7KHI - chains C and D of the 9 polymer chains in the assembly; structure by electron microscopy, 3.62 A resolution.

[Chain C]
Name: DNA-directed RNA polymerase subunit beta
From: Escherichia coli (strain K12)
Notes: EC 2.7.7.6
Reference sequence: P0A8V2 (RPOB_ECOLI); residue numbers follow UniProt; this construct covers 1-1342
Chain sequence (1342 residues; row label = number of the first residue in the row):
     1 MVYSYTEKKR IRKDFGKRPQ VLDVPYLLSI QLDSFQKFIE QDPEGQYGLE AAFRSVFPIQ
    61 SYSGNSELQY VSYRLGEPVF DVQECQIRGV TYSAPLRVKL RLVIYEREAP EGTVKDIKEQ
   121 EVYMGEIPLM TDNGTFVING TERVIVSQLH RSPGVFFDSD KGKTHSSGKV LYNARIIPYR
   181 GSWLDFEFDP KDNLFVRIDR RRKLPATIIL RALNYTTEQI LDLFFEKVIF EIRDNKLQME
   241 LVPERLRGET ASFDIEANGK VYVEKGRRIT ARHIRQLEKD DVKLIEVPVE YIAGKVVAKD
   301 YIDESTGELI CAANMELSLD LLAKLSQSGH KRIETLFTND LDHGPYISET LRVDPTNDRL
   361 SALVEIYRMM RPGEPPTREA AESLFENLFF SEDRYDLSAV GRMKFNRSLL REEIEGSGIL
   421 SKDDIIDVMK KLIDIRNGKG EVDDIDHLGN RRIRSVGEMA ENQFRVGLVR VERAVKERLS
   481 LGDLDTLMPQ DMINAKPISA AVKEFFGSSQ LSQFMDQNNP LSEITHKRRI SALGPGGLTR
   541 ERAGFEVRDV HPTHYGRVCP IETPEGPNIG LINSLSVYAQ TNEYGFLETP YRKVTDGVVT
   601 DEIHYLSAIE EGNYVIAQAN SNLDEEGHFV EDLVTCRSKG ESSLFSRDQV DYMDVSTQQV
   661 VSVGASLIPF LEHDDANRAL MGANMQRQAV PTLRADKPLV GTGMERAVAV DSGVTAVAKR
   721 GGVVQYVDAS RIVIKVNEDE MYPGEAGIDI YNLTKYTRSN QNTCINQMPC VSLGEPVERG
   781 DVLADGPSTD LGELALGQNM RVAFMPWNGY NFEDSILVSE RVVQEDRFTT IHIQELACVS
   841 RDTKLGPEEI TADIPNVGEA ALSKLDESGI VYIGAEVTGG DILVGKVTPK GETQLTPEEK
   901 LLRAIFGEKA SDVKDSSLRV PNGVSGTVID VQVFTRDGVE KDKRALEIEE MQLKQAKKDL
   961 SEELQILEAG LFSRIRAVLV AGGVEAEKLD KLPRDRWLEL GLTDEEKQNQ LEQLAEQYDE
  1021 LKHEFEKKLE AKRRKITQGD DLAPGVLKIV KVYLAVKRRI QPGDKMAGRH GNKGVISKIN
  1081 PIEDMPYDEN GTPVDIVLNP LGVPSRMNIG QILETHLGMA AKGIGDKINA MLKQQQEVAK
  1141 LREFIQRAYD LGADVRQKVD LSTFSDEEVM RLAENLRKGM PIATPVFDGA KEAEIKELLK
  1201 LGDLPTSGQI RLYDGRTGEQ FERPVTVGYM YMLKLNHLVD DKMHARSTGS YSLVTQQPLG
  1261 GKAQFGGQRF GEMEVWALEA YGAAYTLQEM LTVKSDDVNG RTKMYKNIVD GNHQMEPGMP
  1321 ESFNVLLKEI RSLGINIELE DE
Disordered / not traced: 1
UniProt features mapped onto this chain:
  - modified residue (N6-acetyllysine): Lys1022, Lys1200
Small-molecule neighbours:
  - chapso (1N7), molecule 1: Gln46, Tyr47, Tyr179, Asp396, Ser398, Ala399, Val400, Glu412, Ile414, Glu415, Arg452, Glu458, Glu461, Arg465, Glu583, Tyr584
  - chapso (1N7), molecule 2: Gln725, Tyr726, Arg731, Lys735, Glu962, Gln965, Ile966, Ala969

[Chain D]
Name: DNA-directed RNA polymerase subunit beta'
From: Escherichia coli (strain K12)
Notes: EC 2.7.7.6
Reference sequence: P0A8T7 (RPOC_ECOLI); residue numbers follow UniProt; this construct covers 1-1407
Chain sequence (1407 residues; each row starts with the number of its first residue):
     1 MKDLLKFLKA QTKTEEFDAI KIALASPDMI RSWSFGEVKK PETINYRTFK PERDGLFCAR
    61 IFGPVKDYEC LCGKYKRLKH RGVICEKCGV EVTQTKVRRE RMGHIELASP TAHIWFLKSL
   121 PSRIGLLLDM PLRDIERVLY FESYVVIEGG MTNLERQQIL TEEQYLDALE EFGDEFDAKM
   181 GAEAIQALLK SMDLEQECEQ LREELNETNS ETKRKKLTKR IKLLEAFVQS GNKPEWMILT
   241 VLPVLPPDLR PLVPLDGGRF ATSDLNDLYR RVINRNNRLK RLLDLAAPDI IVRNEKRMLQ
   301 EAVDALLDNG RRGRAITGSN KRPLKSLADM IKGKQGRFRQ NLLGKRVDYS GRSVITVGPY
   361 LRLHQCGLPK KMALELFKPF IYGKLELRGL ATTIKAAKKM VEREEAVVWD ILDEVIREHP
   421 VLLNRAPTLH RLGIQAFEPV LIEGKAIQLH PLVCAAYNAD FDGDQMAVHV PLTLEAQLEA
   481 RALMMSTNNI LSPANGEPII VPSQDVVLGL YYMTRDCVNA KGEGMVLTGP KEAERLYRSG
   541 LASLHARVKV RITEYEKDAN GELVAKTSLK DTTVGRAILW MIVPKGLPYS IVNQALGKKA
   601 ISKMLNTCYR ILGLKPTVIF ADQIMYTGFA YAARSGASVG IDDMVIPEKK HEIISEAEAE
   661 VAEIQEQFQS GLVTAGERYN KVIDIWAAAN DRVSKAMMDN LQTETVINRD GQEEKQVSFN
   721 SIYMMADSGA RGSAAQIRQL AGMRGLMAKP DGSIIETPIT ANFREGLNVL QYFISTHGAR
   781 KGLADTALKT ANSGYLTRRL VDVAQDLVVT EDDCGTHEGI MMTPVIEGGD VKEPLRDRVL
   841 GRVTAEDVLK PGTADILVPR NTLLHEQWCD LLEENSVDAV KVRSVVSCDT DFGVCAHCYG
   901 RDLARGHIIN KGEAIGVIAA QSIGEPGTQL TMRTFHIGGA ASRAAAESSI QVKNKGSIKL
   961 SNVKSVVNSS GKLVITSRNT ELKLIDEFGR TKESYKVPYG AVLAKGDGEQ VAGGETVANW
  1021 DPHTMPVITE VSGFVRFTDM IDGQTITRQT DELTGLSSLV VLDSAERTAG GKDLRPALKI
  1081 VDAQGNDVLI PGTDMPAQYF LPGKAIVQLE DGVQISSGDT LARIPQESGG TKDITGGLPR
  1141 VADLFEARRP KEPAILAEIS GIVSFGKETK GKRRLVITPV DGSDPYEEMI PKWRQLNVFE
  1201 GERVERGDVI SDGPEAPHDI LRLRGVHAVT RYIVNEVQDV YRLQGVKIND KHIEVIVRQM
  1261 LRKATIVNAG SSDFLEGEQV EYSRVKIANR ELEANGKVGA TYSRDLLGIT KASLATESFI
  1321 SAASFQETTR VLTEAAVAGK RDELRGLKEN VIVGRLIPAG TGYAYHQDRM RRRAAGEAPA
  1381 APQVTAEDAS ASLAELLNAG LGGSDNE
Disordered / not traced: 1-13, 1377-1407
UniProt features mapped onto this chain:
  - binding site (Zn(2+)): Cys70, Cys72, Cys85, Cys88, Cys814, Cys888, Cys895, Cys898
  - binding site (Mg(2+)): Asp460, Asp462, Asp464
  - modified residue: Lys983 (N6-acetyllysine)
Metal / ion sites: Zn2+ site 1: Cys70, Cys72, Cys85, Cys88; Mg2+: Asp462, Asp464; Zn2+ site 2: Cys814, Cys888, Cys895, Cys898
Small-molecule neighbours:
  - guanosine-5',3'-tetraphosphate (G4P), molecule 1: Arg362, Leu363, His364, Arg417, Lys615, Val618, Ile619, Asp622, Gln623
  - guanosine-5',3'-tetraphosphate (G4P), molecule 2: Tyr679, Asn680, Asp684
From the paper describing this entry:
  - mutagenesis - D256A: increased binding to rrnBP1 promoter
  - mutagenesis - D256A: decreased binding to RNA polymerase-binding transcription factor DksA

[How chain C and chain D interact]
Contacting residue pairs - 282 pairs, chain C then chain D:
  Phe545(C) - Leu788(D)  hydrophobic
  Arg548(C) - Arg780(D)
  Val550(C) - His777(D)
  Val550(C) - Arg780(D)
  His551(C) - Phe773(D)
  Pro552(C) - Phe773(D)  hydrophobic
  Tyr555(C) - Val769(D)
  Tyr555(C) - Phe773(D)
  Pro560(C) - Phe773(D)  hydrophobic
  Pro560(C) - Thr776(D)
  Pro560(C) - Arg780(D)  hydrogen bond (backbone-side chain)
  Ile561(C) - Thr776(D)
  Thr563(C) - Arg780(D)  hydrogen bond
  Ile569(C) - Leu783(D)  hydrophobic
  Ile569(C) - Ala784(D)  hydrophobic
  Asn573(C) - Arg780(D)  hydrogen bond
  Gln618(C) - Val769(D)
  Gln618(C) - Leu770(D)
  Asn620(C) - Asn768(D)
  Glu641(C) - Lys749(D)
  Ser642(C) - Leu770(D)
  Val660(C) - Val769(D)  hydrophobic
  Leu671(C) - Tyr772(D)
  Glu672(C) - Leu767(D)  hydrogen bond (backbone-backbone)
  His673(C) - Phe763(D)  hydrogen bond (side chain-backbone)
  His673(C) - Arg764(D)  hydrogen bond (side chain-backbone)
  His673(C) - Glu765(D)  hydrogen bond (side chain-backbone)
  Asp674(C) - Tyr772(D)  hydrogen bond (backbone-side chain)
  Asp675(C) - Arg744(D)  salt bridge
  Asp675(C) - Phe763(D)
  Asp675(C) - Tyr772(D)
  Ala676(C) - Tyr772(D)
  Ala676(C) - Ala779(D)  hydrophobic
  Asn677(C) - Ala779(D)
  Asn677(C) - Leu783(D)
  Ala679(C) - Tyr772(D)
  Phe804(C) - Ala637(D)
  Phe804(C) - Ser638(D)
  Met805(C) - Gly636(D)
  Met805(C) - Ala637(D)
  Pro806(C) - Asp505(D)
  Pro806(C) - Ala633(D)
  Pro806(C) - Ala637(D)
  Asn808(C) - Pro359(D)
  Asn808(C) - Ala630(D)
  Asn808(C) - Ala633(D)
  Gly809(C) - Pro359(D)
  Gly809(C) - Phe629(D)
  Tyr810(C) - Val357(D)
  Tyr810(C) - Pro359(D)
  Tyr810(C) - Tyr360(D)
  Phe812(C) - Val357(D)  hydrophobic
  Phe812(C) - Ser503(D)
  Phe812(C) - Asp505(D)
  Phe812(C) - Phe629(D)  hydrophobic
  Glu813(C) - Asp460(D)
  Glu813(C) - Phe461(D)
  Glu813(C) - Gln504(D)  hydrogen bond
  Asp814(C) - Phe461(D)
  Ser815(C) - Val357(D)
  Ser815(C) - Phe461(D)
  Arg841(C) - Asp256(D)  salt bridge
  Lys844(C) - Phe49(D)
  Gln894(C) - Lys76(D)  hydrogen bond (side chain-backbone)
  Gln894(C) - Arg77(D)  hydrogen bond
  Leu895(C) - Arg77(D)
  Lys900(C) - Arg77(D)
  Gly1063(C) - Val354(D)
  Lys1065(C) - Asp462(D)  hydrogen bond (side chain-backbone)
  Lys1065(C) - Gly463(D)
  Lys1073(C) - Asp462(D)  salt bridge
  Val1075(C) - Thr356(D)
  Val1075(C) - Phe461(D)
  Val1075(C) - Gly463(D)
  Ser1077(C) - Thr356(D)
  Ser1077(C) - Val357(D)
  Pro1100(C) - Ala637(D)
  Pro1100(C) - Met725(D)
  Leu1101(C) - Gln504(D)
  Leu1101(C) - Asp505(D)
  Leu1101(C) - Leu508(D)  hydrophobic
  Leu1101(C) - Met725(D)  hydrophobic
  Leu1101(C) - Ala730(D)  hydrophobic
  Leu1101(C) - Arg731(D)
  Val1103(C) - Val639(D)  hydrophobic
  Pro1104(C) - Met725(D)  hydrophobic
  Pro1104(C) - Leu740(D)
  Ser1105(C) - Arg731(D)  hydrogen bond
  Ser1105(C) - Gly732(D)
  Met1107(C) - Gln739(D)
  Met1107(C) - Phe763(D)  hydrophobic
  Ile1109(C) - Met644(D)  hydrophobic
  Ile1109(C) - Leu740(D)  hydrophobic
  Ile1109(C) - Phe763(D)
  Ile1112(C) - Val639(D)
  Leu1113(C) - Ile641(D)  hydrophobic
  His1116(C) - Ile641(D)  hydrogen bond (side chain-backbone)
  Glu1192(C) - Arg764(D)  salt bridge
  Ser1207(C) - Asp642(D)
  Gln1209(C) - Gly640(D)
  Gln1209(C) - Asp643(D)
  Glu1219(C) - Arg538(D)  salt bridge
  Glu1219(C) - Arg634(D)  salt bridge
  Phe1221(C) - Ala633(D)
  Phe1221(C) - Arg634(D)
  Glu1222(C) - Tyr512(D)  hydrogen bond
  Glu1222(C) - Arg634(D)
  Glu1222(C) - Ser635(D)
  Glu1222(C) - Gly636(D)
  Arg1223(C) - Ser635(D)
  Arg1223(C) - Gly636(D)
  Arg1223(C) - Ala637(D)
  Arg1223(C) - Phe719(D)  hydrogen bond (side chain-backbone)
  Arg1223(C) - Ser721(D)
  Arg1223(C) - Met724(D)
  Pro1224(C) - Ser638(D)
  Val1225(C) - Gly636(D)
  Val1225(C) - Ser638(D)
  Thr1226(C) - Ser638(D)  hydrogen bond (backbone-side chain)
  Thr1226(C) - Val639(D)  hydrogen bond (side chain-backbone)
  Thr1226(C) - Gly640(D)
  Val1239(C) - Val354(D)  hydrophobic
  Val1239(C) - Lys445(D)
  Asp1240(C) - Lys445(D)  salt bridge
  Lys1242(C) - Arg352(D)
  Lys1242(C) - Gln465(D)
  Met1243(C) - Arg352(D)
  Met1243(C) - Met372(D)  hydrophobic
  Met1243(C) - Lys445(D)
  His1244(C) - Gly351(D)
  His1244(C) - Arg352(D)  hydrogen bond (backbone-backbone)
  Ala1245(C) - Ser350(D)
  Ala1245(C) - Glu375(D)
  Arg1246(C) - Asp348(D)  salt bridge
  Arg1246(C) - Tyr349(D)  hydrogen bond (backbone-backbone)
  Arg1246(C) - Ser350(D)  hydrogen bond (backbone-backbone)
  Ser1247(C) - Asp348(D)
  Ser1247(C) - Tyr349(D)
  Ser1247(C) - Glu375(D)
  Ser1247(C) - Leu376(D)
  Tyr1251(C) - Asp348(D)  hydrogen bond
  Leu1253(C) - Arg99(D)
  Leu1253(C) - Pro251(D)  hydrophobic
  Leu1253(C) - Val253(D)  hydrophobic
  Val1254(C) - Arg99(D)  hydrogen bond (backbone-side chain)
  Gln1256(C) - Arg99(D)
  Gln1257(C) - Arg339(D)
  Gln1257(C) - Lys345(D)
  Pro1258(C) - Arg346(D)
  Pro1258(C) - Val347(D)
  Pro1258(C) - Asp348(D)
  Gly1260(C) - Arg346(D)
  Gly1267(C) - Arg346(D)
  Gly1267(C) - Val347(D)
  Gly1267(C) - Ser350(D)
  Gln1268(C) - Arg346(D)
  Gln1268(C) - Val347(D)  hydrogen bond (backbone-backbone)
  Gln1268(C) - Ser350(D)  hydrogen bond (backbone-side chain)
  Gln1268(C) - Arg352(D)
  Gln1268(C) - Ala467(D)
  Arg1269(C) - Leu343(D)  hydrogen bond (side chain-backbone)
  Arg1269(C) - Arg346(D)
  Phe1270(C) - Gly344(D)
  Phe1270(C) - Lys345(D)
  Phe1270(C) - Ile434(D)  hydrophobic
  Phe1270(C) - His469(D)
  Gly1271(C) - Leu343(D)
  Glu1272(C) - Leu342(D)
  Glu1272(C) - Arg798(D)  salt bridge
  Met1273(C) - Thr428(D)
  Glu1274(C) - Asn424(D)  hydrogen bond
  Glu1274(C) - Thr428(D)
  Glu1274(C) - Ile434(D)
  Trp1276(C) - Arg798(D)
  Trp1276(C) - Val801(D)
  Trp1276(C) - Gln921(D)
  Ala1277(C) - Thr428(D)
  Ala1277(C) - Gln921(D)
  Leu1278(C) - Met484(D)  hydrophobic
  Glu1279(C) - Gln805(D)  hydrogen bond
  Glu1279(C) - Leu1347(D)
  Ala1280(C) - Arg431(D)
  Ala1280(C) - Glu913(D)
  Ala1280(C) - Ile918(D)
  Ala1280(C) - Gln921(D)
  Tyr1281(C) - Arg431(D)  hydrogen bond (side chain-backbone)
  Tyr1281(C) - Leu432(D)
  Tyr1281(C) - Ile434(D)  hydrogen bond (side chain-backbone)
  Tyr1281(C) - Leu483(D)
  Tyr1281(C) - Met484(D)  hydrophobic
  Tyr1281(C) - Asn489(D)
  Gly1282(C) - Leu483(D)
  Gly1282(C) - Gly1360(D)
  Gly1282(C) - Thr1361(D)  hydrogen bond (backbone-side chain)
  Ala1283(C) - Glu479(D)
  Ala1283(C) - Thr1361(D)
  Ala1284(C) - Glu479(D)  hydrogen bond (backbone-side chain)
  Ala1284(C) - Leu1356(D)  hydrophobic
  Ala1284(C) - Ile1357(D)  hydrophobic
  Ala1284(C) - Ala1359(D)
  Ala1284(C) - Thr1361(D)  hydrogen bond (backbone-side chain)
  Ala1284(C) - Gly1362(D)
  Tyr1285(C) - Glu475(D)
  Tyr1285(C) - Glu479(D)  hydrogen bond (backbone-side chain)
  Tyr1285(C) - Leu1356(D)  hydrophobic
  Tyr1285(C) - Thr1361(D)
  Thr1286(C) - Ala476(D)
  Thr1286(C) - Glu479(D)
  Gln1288(C) - Leu1356(D)
  Glu1289(C) - Pro471(D)
  Glu1289(C) - Leu472(D)
  Glu1289(C) - Thr473(D)  hydrogen bond (side chain-backbone)
  Glu1289(C) - Ala476(D)
  Met1290(C) - Val347(D)
  Leu1291(C) - Val1351(D)
  Thr1292(C) - Gly1354(D)
  Lys1294(C) - Asp348(D)  hydrogen bond (backbone-backbone)
  Lys1294(C) - Tyr349(D)
  Lys1294(C) - Val470(D)
  Lys1294(C) - Leu472(D)
  Ser1295(C) - Arg346(D)  hydrogen bond (side chain-backbone)
  Ser1295(C) - Val347(D)
  Met1304(C) - Leu472(D)  hydrophobic
  Met1304(C) - Thr473(D)
  Tyr1305(C) - Tyr349(D)
  Tyr1305(C) - Pro379(D)  hydrophobic
  Tyr1305(C) - Tyr382(D)
  Ile1308(C) - Pro379(D)  hydrophobic
  Ile1308(C) - Phe380(D)  hydrophobic
  Val1309(C) - Gly383(D)
  His1313(C) - Phe380(D)
  His1313(C) - Leu472(D)
  His1313(C) - Leu474(D)
  Met1315(C) - Thr473(D)
  Pro1320(C) - Val1353(D)
  Pro1320(C) - Gly1354(D)
  Glu1321(C) - Arg99(D)  salt bridge
  Phe1323(C) - Ile20(D)  hydrophobic
  Phe1323(C) - Val1353(D)  hydrophobic
  Val1325(C) - Arg99(D)
  Val1325(C) - Leu249(D)  hydrophobic
  Leu1326(C) - Arg337(D)
  Lys1328(C) - Glu100(D)
  Lys1328(C) - Leu245(D)
  Lys1328(C) - Leu249(D)
  Glu1329(C) - Met330(D)
  Glu1329(C) - Ile331(D)
  Arg1331(C) - Trp33(D)
  Arg1331(C) - Met102(D)
  Arg1331(C) - Pro243(D)
  Ser1332(C) - Met102(D)
  Ser1332(C) - Pro243(D)
  Ser1332(C) - Leu245(D)
  Ser1332(C) - Tyr269(D)
  Ser1332(C) - Leu327(D)
  Leu1333(C) - Trp115(D)  hydrophobic
  Leu1333(C) - Pro243(D)
  Leu1333(C) - Leu307(D)  hydrophobic
  Leu1333(C) - Ile331(D)  hydrophobic
  Gly1334(C) - Leu24(D)
  Gly1334(C) - Ala25(D)  hydrogen bond (backbone-backbone)
  Gly1334(C) - His113(D)
  Ile1335(C) - Ile22(D)  hydrophobic
  Ile1335(C) - Ala23(D)
  Ile1335(C) - Ala1336(D)  hydrophobic
  Asn1336(C) - Lys21(D)
  Asn1336(C) - Ile22(D)
  Asn1336(C) - Ala23(D)  hydrogen bond (backbone-backbone)
  Asn1336(C) - Ala25(D)
  Asn1336(C) - Met29(D)
  Asn1336(C) - Trp33(D)
  Ile1337(C) - Ile20(D)  hydrophobic
  Ile1337(C) - Lys21(D)
  Ile1337(C) - Ile22(D)  hydrophobic
  Glu1338(C) - Ile20(D)
  Glu1338(C) - Lys21(D)  salt bridge
  Leu1339(C) - Phe17(D)  hydrophobic
  Glu1340(C) - Asp18(D)
  Glu1340(C) - Ala19(D)  hydrogen bond (backbone-backbone)
  Glu1340(C) - Lys21(D)
  Asp1341(C) - Glu16(D)
  Glu1342(C) - Asp18(D)
Interface residues without a listed pair, chain C (155 interface residues in all): Asp549, His554, Cys559, Thr657, Trp807, Asn811, Glu892, Pro1044, Gln1061, Pro1062, Gly1074, Ile1076, Asn1099, Arg1106, Phe1187, Thr1217, Thr1248, Gly1261, Lys1262, Phe1265, Val1275, Leu1287, Gln1314, Gly1318, Ile1330
Interface residues without a listed pair, chain D (179 interface residues in all): Glu15, Ile30, Glu69, Leu78, Phe116, Pro246, Gly257, Gln335, Ser353, Ile355, Lys378, Ile394, Ala426, His430, Gly444, Ala446, Gln448, Pro451, Gln477, Leu544, Ala632, Asn720, Ile722, Gln736, Pro750, Ile755, Gly766, Ser775, Lys781, Asp785, Ala914, Val917, Arg933, Leu1332, Ile1352

[Overview]
The interface between chain C and chain D involves 155 residues on one side and 179 on the other, with 40
hydrogen bonds and 11 salt bridges. Polar pairs include Asp675(C)-Arg744(D), Arg841(C)-Asp256(D) and
Lys1073(C)-Asp462(D). The paper reports that D256A of chain D increases binding to rrnBP1 promoter; D256A of
chain D reduces binding to RNA polymerase-binding transcription factor DksA.
Chain C is DNA-directed RNA polymerase subunit beta and chain D is DNA-directed RNA polymerase subunit beta',
both from Escherichia coli (strain K12); the structure, Escherichia coli RNA polymerase and rrnBP1 promoter
complex with DksA/ppGpp, was determined by electron microscopy (same publication as 7KHE, 7KHB and 7KHC).
